PDB entry 7ELM | electron microscopy, 2.88 A resolution | chains L and T of the 22 polymer chains in the assembly

[Chain L]
Protein: CRISPR type I-F/YPEST-associated protein Csy2
Organism: Pseudomonas aeruginosa
Reference sequence: B3G161 (B3G161_PSEAI); residues 1-327 here = UniProt positions 1-327
Sequence (327 residues; row label = number of the first residue in the row):
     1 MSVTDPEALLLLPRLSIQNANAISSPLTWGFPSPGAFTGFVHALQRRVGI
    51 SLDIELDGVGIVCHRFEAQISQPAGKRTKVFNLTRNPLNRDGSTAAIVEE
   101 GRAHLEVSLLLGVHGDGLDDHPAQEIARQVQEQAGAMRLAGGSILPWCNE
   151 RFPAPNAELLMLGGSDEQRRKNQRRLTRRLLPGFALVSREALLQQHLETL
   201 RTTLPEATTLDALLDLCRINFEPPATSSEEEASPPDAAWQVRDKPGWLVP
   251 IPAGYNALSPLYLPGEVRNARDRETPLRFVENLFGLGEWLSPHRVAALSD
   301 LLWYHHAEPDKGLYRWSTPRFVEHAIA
Unresolved in the structure: 1-2, 224-238, 323-327

[Chain T]
Molecule: 60-nt RNA strand
Organism: Pseudomonas aeruginosa
Sequence (60 nucleotides; row label = number of the first residue in the row):
     1 CUAAGAAAUUCACGGCGGGCUUGAUGUCCGCGUCUACCUGGUUCACUGCC
    51 GUGUAGGCAG

[Chain L / chain T interface]
Contacting residue pairs (27; chain L residue first):
  Asn21(L) with A4(T), phosphate contact
  Pro26(L) with A3(T), base contact
  Ala36(L) with U2(T), base contact; A3(T), phosphate contact
  Gly39(L) with C1(T), sugar contact; U2(T), sugar contact
  Phe40(L) with U2(T), hydrogen bond to the base
  Arg46(L) with C1(T), hydrogen bond to the base
  Thr84(L) with A7(T), hydrogen bond to the sugar; U9(T), hydrogen bond to the phosphate
  Arg85(L) with A7(T), hydrogen bond to the sugar; A8(T), hydrogen bond to the sugar; U9(T), hydrogen bond to the base; U10(T), sugar contact
  Asn86(L) with A7(T), base contact
  Pro87(L) with A7(T), phosphate contact; A8(T), phosphate contact
  Arg138(L) with U2(T), hydrogen bond to the base; G5(T), salt bridge to the phosphate; A6(T), salt bridge to the phosphate
  Leu139(L) with U2(T), base contact
  Gly141(L) with A4(T), phosphate contact; G5(T), phosphate contact
  Tyr255(L) with A3(T), base contact
  Arg271(L) with U2(T), salt bridge to the phosphate; A4(T), hydrogen bond to the base
  Asn282(L) with A3(T), hydrogen bond to the base
Interface residues without a listed pair, chain L (27 interface residues in all): Ser24, Ser33, Gly35, His42, Ala43, Arg47, Glu100, Arg102, Met137, Ala140, Gly142

[In short]
27 residues of chain L face 10 of chain T across their interface; the contacts include 10 hydrogen bonds and 3
salt bridges. Polar pairs include Phe40(L)-U2(T), Arg46(L)-C1(T) and Arg85(L)-U9(T).
Here chain L is CRISPR type I-F/YPEST-associated protein Csy2 and chain T is a 60-nt RNA strand, both from
Pseudomonas aeruginosa. Entry 7ELM (Structure of Csy-AcrIF24) was determined by electron microscopy, deposited
together with 7ELN and 7WE6.
